PDB entry 3KZN | X-ray diffraction, 1.80 A resolution | chain A

[Chain A]
Protein: N-acetylornithine carbamoyltransferase
From: Xanthomonas campestris pv. campestris
Notes: EC 2.1.3.9
UniProt: Q8P8J2 (AOTC_XANCP); residue numbers follow UniProt; this construct covers 1-339
Amino-acid sequence (359 residues; each row starts with the number of its first residue; numbers below 1 keep their minus sign (Met-19 is residue -19)):
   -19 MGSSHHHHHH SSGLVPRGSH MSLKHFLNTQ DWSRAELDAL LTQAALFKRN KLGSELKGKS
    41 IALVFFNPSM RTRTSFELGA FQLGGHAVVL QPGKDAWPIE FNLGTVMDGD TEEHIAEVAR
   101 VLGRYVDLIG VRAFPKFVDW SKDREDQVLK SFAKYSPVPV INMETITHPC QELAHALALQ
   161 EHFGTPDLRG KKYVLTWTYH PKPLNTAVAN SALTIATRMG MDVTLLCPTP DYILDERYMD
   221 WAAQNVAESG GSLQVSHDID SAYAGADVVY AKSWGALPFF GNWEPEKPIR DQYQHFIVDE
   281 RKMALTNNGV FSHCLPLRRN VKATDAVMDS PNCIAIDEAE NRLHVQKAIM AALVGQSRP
Unresolved in the structure: -19 to 2, 335-339
Modified / non-standard residues: Lys302 (lysine nz-carboxylic acid; KCX)
Sequence notes: expression tag (-19 to 0)
Ligand contacts: N-acetyl-L-ornirthine (AOR): Arg51, Trp77, Glu92, Arg112, Phe114, Glu144, His148, His180, Leu184, Asn185, Val188, Lys252, Cys294, Leu295, Pro296, Lys302
Curated features (UniProtKB/Swiss-Prot):
  - binding site (carbamoyl phosphate): Ser49 to Thr52, Trp77, Arg112, His148 to Gln151, Cys294, Leu295, Arg322
  - binding site (N(2)-acetyl-L-ornithine): Glu144, Lys252, Leu295
  - site: Glu92 (Key residue in conferring substrate specificity for N-acetyl-L-ornithine versus N-succinyl-L-ornithine)
  - modified residue: Lys302 (N6-carboxylysine)
  - mutagenesis: Glu92 (E92A/P/S/V: Generates an enzyme capable of carbamoylation of N-succinyl-L-ornithine while losing its ability to use N-acetyl-L-ornithine as substrate, thus converting it from a N-acetylornithine ...), Lys302 (K302A/E/R: Significant decrease in enzymatic activity)

[In short]
Chain A binds N-acetyl-L-ornirthine. Curated annotation (UniProt) lists 13 carbamoyl phosphate-binding
residues, 3 N(2)-acetyl-L-ornithine-binding residues and 2 mutagenesis sites.
Chain A is N-acetylornithine carbamoyltransferase (Xanthomonas campestris pv. campestris); the structure,
Crystal structure of N-acetyl-L-ornithine transcarbamylase complexed with N-acetyl-L-ornirthine, was
determined by X-ray diffraction, deposited together with 3KZM and 3KZO.
